PDB entry 8VMW | X-ray diffraction, 1.60 A resolution | chains C and B of the 4 polymer chains in the assembly

[Chain C]
Molecule: 21-nt DNA strand
Sequence (21 nucleotides; numbered 401 to 421; the number before each row is that of its first residue):
   401 TTGACTCTCTTAAGAGAGTCA
Ion coordination: Na+: DA413, DG414 (shared with Asn319(B) of chain B)

[Chain B]
Molecule: Intron-encoded endonuclease I-PpoI
Source organism: Physarum polycephalum
Notes: EC 3.1.-.-
UniProt: Q94702 (PPO1_PHYPO); residues 202-363 here correspond to UniProt positions 2-163 (UniProt number = residue number - 200)
Chain sequence (162 residues; row label = number of the first residue in the row):
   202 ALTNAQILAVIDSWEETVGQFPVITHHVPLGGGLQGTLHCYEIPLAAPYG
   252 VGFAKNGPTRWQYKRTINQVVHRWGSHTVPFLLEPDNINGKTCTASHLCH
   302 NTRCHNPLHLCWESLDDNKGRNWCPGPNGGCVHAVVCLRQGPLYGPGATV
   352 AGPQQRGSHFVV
Ion coordination: Zn2+ site 1: Cys241, Cys300, Cys305, His310; Na+: Asn319 (shared with DA413(C), DG414(C) of chain C); Zn2+ site 2: Cys325, Cys332, His334, Cys338

[Interface between chain C and chain B]
Pairs across the interface - 26 pairs, chain C then chain B:
  DA413(C) - Leu316(B)  base contact
  DA413(C) - Asn319(B)  phosphate contact
  DA413(C) - Lys320(B)  base contact
  DA413(C) - Asn323(B)  hydrogen bond to the phosphate
  DA413(C) - Leu344(B)  phosphate contact
  DG414(C) - Arg261(B)  base contact
  DG414(C) - Thr295(B)  phosphate contact
  DG414(C) - Ala296(B)  phosphate contact
  DG414(C) - Ser297(B)  phosphate contact
  DG414(C) - His298(B)  salt bridge to the phosphate
  DG414(C) - Leu316(B)  sugar contact
  DG414(C) - Asn319(B)  hydrogen bond to the phosphate
  DA415(C) - Asn257(B)  base contact
  DA415(C) - Arg261(B)  salt bridge to the phosphate
  DA415(C) - Thr279(B)  phosphate contact
  DA415(C) - Thr295(B)  phosphate contact
  DA415(C) - Ala296(B)  hydrogen bond to the phosphate
  DA415(C) - Trp313(B)  phosphate contact
  DG416(C) - Asn257(B)  hydrogen bond to the base
  DG416(C) - Gln263(B)  base contact
  DG416(C) - Trp275(B)  phosphate contact
  DG416(C) - Gly276(B)  hydrogen bond to the phosphate
  DA417(C) - Asn257(B)  base contact
  DA417(C) - Gln263(B)  hydrogen bond to the base
  DA417(C) - Arg274(B)  hydrogen bond to the base
  DG418(C) - Arg274(B)  hydrogen bond to the base
Other interface residues (no listed pair), chain C (7 interface residues in all): DA412

[In short]
7 residues of chain C face 17 of chain B across their interface; the contacts include 8 hydrogen bonds and 2
salt bridges. Among the polar pairs are DG416(C)-Asn257(B), DA417(C)-Gln263(B) and DA417(C)-Arg274(B).
Asn319(B), DA413(C) and DG414(C) coordinate Na+.
Here chain C is a 21-nt DNA strand and chain B is Intron-encoded endonuclease I-PpoI (Physarum polycephalum).
Entry 8VMW (Homing endonuclease I-PpoI-DNA complex:ground state at pH6.0 (K+ MES) with Na+) was determined by
X-ray diffraction together with 8VMO, 8VMP, 8VMQ, 8VMR, 8VMS, 8VMT and 35 further entries from the same study.
